Entry 7VA9 (electron microscopy, 3.08 A resolution); this record covers chains L and H of the 64 polymer chains in the assembly.

Chain L:
Molecule: Reaction center protein L chain
From: Cereibacter sphaeroides 2.4.1
UniProtKB: Q3J1A5 (RCEL_RHOS4); residues 0-281 here correspond to UniProt positions 1-282 (UniProt number = residue number + 1)
Sequence (282 residues; row label = number of the first residue in the row; numbering starts at 0):
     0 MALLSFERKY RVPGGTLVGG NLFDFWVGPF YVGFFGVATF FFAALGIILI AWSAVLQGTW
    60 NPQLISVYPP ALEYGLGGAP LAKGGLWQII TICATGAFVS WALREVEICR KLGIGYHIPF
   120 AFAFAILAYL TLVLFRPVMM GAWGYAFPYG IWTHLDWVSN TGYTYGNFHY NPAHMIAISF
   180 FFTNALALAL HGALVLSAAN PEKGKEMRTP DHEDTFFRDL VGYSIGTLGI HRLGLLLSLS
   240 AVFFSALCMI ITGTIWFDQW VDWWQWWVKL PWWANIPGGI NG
Disordered / not traced: 0
Bound ions: Fe2+: His190, His230 (shared with 3 residues of chain M)
Residues lining bound ligands:
  - bacteriochlorophyll a (BCL), molecule 1: Ile46, Ile49, Phe97, Tyr128, Leu131, Phe146, Ile150, Trp151, His153, Leu154, Trp156, Val157
  - bacteriochlorophyll a (BCL), molecule 2: Phe97, Phe121, Ala124, Ile125, Ala127, Tyr128, Leu131, Trp156, Val157, Ser158, Thr160, Gly161, Tyr162, Asn166, Phe167, His168, His173, Ala176, Ile177, Phe180, Phe181, Val241, Ser244, Ala245, Cys247, Met248
  - bacteriochlorophyll a (BCL), molecule 3: Val157, Tyr162, His168, Phe181
  - bacteriochlorophyll a (BCL), molecule 4: His168, Met174, Ile177, Ser178, Phe181, Thr182, Leu185
  - bacteriopheophytin b (BPB), molecule 1: Thr38, Phe41, Ala42, Gly45, Ile46, Ile49, Ile89, Cys92, Ala93, Ala96, Phe97, Trp100, Glu104, Ile117, Ala120, Phe121, Ala124, Tyr148, Gly149, Phe180, Ser237, Leu238, Val241
  - bacteriopheophytin b (BPB), molecule 2: Phe181, Ala184, Leu185, Ala188, Leu189, Phe216, Leu219, Val220
  - 1,2-diacyl-sn-glycero-3-phosphocholine (PC1), molecule 1: Ala1, Val26, Gly27, Phe39
  - 1,2-diacyl-sn-glycero-3-phosphocholine (PC1), molecule 2: Pro28, Phe29, Ile46
  - 1,2-diacyl-sn-glycero-3-phosphocholine (PC1), molecule 3: Phe29, Pro61, Ile150
  - 1,2-diacyl-sn-glycero-3-phosphocholine (PC1), molecule 4: Gly74, Leu75, Trp86, Gln87, Thr90, Ile91, Thr94, Leu133, Gly140, Trp142
  - ubiquinone-10 (U10), molecule 1: Phe29, Tyr30, Val31, Gly35, Val36, Thr38, Phe39, Trp100, Arg103
  - ubiquinone-10 (U10), molecule 2: Ile175, Ser178, Phe179, Thr182, Leu185, Ala186, Leu189, His190, Leu193, Glu212, Asp213, Phe216, Tyr222, Ser223, Ile224, Gly225, Thr226, Ile229, Leu232, Phe243
Swiss-Prot annotation at these positions:
  - binding site ((7R,8Z)-bacteriochlorophyll b): His153, His173
  - binding site (Fe cation): His190, His230
  - binding site (a ubiquinone): Phe216

Chain H:
Molecule: Reaction center protein H chain
From: Cereibacter sphaeroides 2.4.1
UniProtKB: Q3J170 (RCEH_RHOS4); residues 1-260 here = UniProt positions 1-260
Sequence (260 residues; numbered 1 to 260; the number before each row is that of its first residue):
     1 MVGVTAFGNF DLASLAIYSF WIFLAGLIYY LQTENMREGY PLENEDGTPA ANQGPFPLPK
    61 PKTFILPHGR GTLTVPGPES EDRPIALART AVSEGFPHAP TGDPMKDGVG PASWVARRDL
   121 PELDGHGHNK IKPMKAAAGF HVSAGKNPIG LPVRGCDLEI AGKVVDIWVD IPEQMARFLE
   181 VELKDGSTRL LPMQMVKVQS NRVHVNALSS DLFAGIPTIK SPTEVTLLEE DKICGYVAGG
   241 LMYAAPKRKS VVAAMLAEYA
Residues lining bound ligands:
  - 1,2-diacyl-sn-glycero-3-phosphocholine (PC1), molecule 1: Leu24, Leu27, Ile28, Leu31, Gln32, Met36, Tyr40, Leu42, Gln53, Gly54, Pro55, Phe56
  - 1,2-diacyl-sn-glycero-3-phosphocholine (PC1), molecule 2: Asn44, Ala50, Ala51, Asn52, Glu94, Gly95
  - 1,2-diacyl-sn-glycero-3-phosphocholine (PC1), molecule 3: Ala51, Asn52, Gln53, Gly54
  - 1,2-diacyl-sn-glycero-3-phosphocholine (PC1), molecule 4: Asn52, Gln53, Gly54, Pro55

Chain L / chain H interface:
Pairs across the interface - 61 pairs, chain L then chain H:
  Ala1(L) with Leu42(H); Glu43(H); Ala50(H)
  Leu2(L) with Leu42(H); Glu43(H), hydrogen bond (backbone-backbone); Glu45(H)
  Leu3(L) with Gly39(H); Leu42(H), hydrophobic
  Ser4(L) with Gly39(H), hydrogen bond (backbone-backbone); Pro41(H); Glu43(H); Glu81(H)
  Phe5(L) with Gly39(H); Glu81(H)
  Arg7(L) with Glu45(H); Leu87(H); His98(H)
  Lys8(L) with Glu81(H), salt bridge; Arg83(H); Ile85(H); Leu87(H); Val109(H); Gly110(H), hydrogen bond (backbone-backbone); Ser113(H); Trp114(H)
  Tyr9(L) with Gly110(H); Ser113(H)
  Arg10(L) with Glu45(H), salt bridge; Gly95(H); Pro97(H); His98(H), hydrogen bond (backbone-backbone)
  Val11(L) with Pro97(H); His98(H); Gly110(H); Pro111(H); Tyr243(H)
  Pro12(L) with Pro97(H); His98(H); Met242(H)
  Gly13(L) with Met242(H)
  Gly14(L) with Met242(H)
  Asp23(L) with Pro97(H)
  Phe24(L) with Gly95(H); Phe96(H), hydrophobic
  Trp25(L) with Gly95(H), hydrogen bond (backbone-backbone); Pro97(H)
  Lys110(L) with Pro111(H); Met242(H)
  Leu111(L) with Pro111(H)
  Ala198(L) with Phe64(H)
  Asn199(L) with Lys62(H), hydrogen bond
  Gly203(L) with Ile65(H)
  Glu205(L) with Ile65(H); Pro67(H)
  Met206(L) with Phe64(H), hydrophobic; Ile65(H), hydrogen bond (backbone-backbone); Pro67(H)
  Asp210(L) with Asp124(H); Gly125(H), hydrogen bond (side chain-backbone); Pro172(H)
  Thr226(L) with Glu173(H), hydrogen bond
Other interface residues (no listed pair), chain L (31 interface residues in all): Arg109, Gly112, Thr208, Pro209, Gly225, Leu227
Other interface residues (no listed pair), chain H (41 interface residues in all): Tyr40, Asn44, Asn52, Leu66, His68, Glu79, Ala99, Pro100, Val115, Lys130, Met175, Ala238

Summary:
Chain L and chain H form an interface of 31 and 41 residues respectively, with 9 hydrogen bonds and 2 salt
bridges. Polar contacts include Lys8(L)-Glu81(H), Arg10(L)-Glu45(H) and Asn199(L)-Lys62(H). 3
1,2-diacyl-sn-glycero-3-phosphocholine molecules are bound between chain L and chain H.
Here chain L is Reaction center protein L chain and chain H is Reaction center protein H chain, both from
Cereibacter sphaeroides 2.4.1. Entry 7VA9 (Rba sphaeroides PufY-KO RC-LH1 dimer type-1) was determined by
electron microscopy, deposited together with 7VB9, 7VNM, 7VOR, 7VOT and 7VOY.
